Entry 9PFG (electron microscopy, 3.58 A resolution); this record covers chains H and G of the 10 polymer chains in the assembly.

Chain H (and G):
Name: Alpha-soluble NSF attachment protein
From: Rattus norvegicus
Notes: chain G of this document is another copy of the same molecule, construct and numbering; everything in this record applies to it too
UniProtKB: P54921 (SNAA_RAT); residues 1-295 here = UniProt positions 1-295
Amino-acid sequence (296 residues; each row starts with the number of its first residue; numbering starts at 0):
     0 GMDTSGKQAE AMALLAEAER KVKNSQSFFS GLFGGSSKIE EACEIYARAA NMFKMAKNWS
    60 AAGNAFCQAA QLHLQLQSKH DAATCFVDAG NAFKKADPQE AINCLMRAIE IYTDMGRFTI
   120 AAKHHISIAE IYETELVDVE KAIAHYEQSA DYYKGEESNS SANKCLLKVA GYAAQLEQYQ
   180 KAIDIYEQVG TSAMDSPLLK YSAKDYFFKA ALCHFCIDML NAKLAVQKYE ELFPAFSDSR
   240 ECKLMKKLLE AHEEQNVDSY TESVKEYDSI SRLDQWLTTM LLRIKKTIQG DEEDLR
Unresolved in the structure: 27-34, 292-295 (chain G: 25-33, 290-295)
Sequence notes: expression tag (0)

Chain H / chain G interface:
Pairs across the interface - 6 pairs, chain H then chain G:
  T112(H) with M54(G)
  D150(H) with K56(G), salt bridge
  Y151(H) with M54(G)
  G154(H) with K94(G)
  E155(H) with K53(G), salt bridge
  E156(H) with K94(G), salt bridge
Interface residues without a listed pair, chain H (14 interface residues in all): D113, M114, G115, F117, K153, P233, A234, D237
Interface residues without a listed pair, chain G (9 interface residues in all): R47, N50, N90, K93, R271

Overview:
The interface between chain H and chain G involves 14 residues on one side and 9 on the other; the contacts
include 3 salt bridges. Polar pairs include D150(H)-K56(G), E155(H)-K53(G) and E156(H)-K94(G).
Chain H and chain G are both Alpha-soluble NSF attachment protein (Rattus norvegicus); the structure,
Min22bin20S complex (NSF-alphaSNAP-2:2 syntaxin-1a H3:SNAP-25 SN1), 4:2:2 alphaSNAP-syntaxin-1a H3-SNAP-25 SN1
subcomplex local refinement, non-hydrolyzing, class 28, was determined by electron microscopy (same
publication as 9OJR, 9OJU, 9OJZ, 9OK3, 9OK5, 9OKC and 17 further entries).
